Entry 7NKJ (electron microscopy, 2.17 A resolution); this record covers chains F and G of the 7 polymer chains in the assembly.

== Chain F ==
Name: ATP synthase subunit beta
Source organism: Mycolicibacterium smegmatis (strain ATCC 700084 / mc(2)155)
Notes: EC 7.1.2.2
UniProt: A0R200 (ATPB_MYCS2); numbering as in UniProt (aligned over 1-475)
Sequence (475 residues; numbered 1 to 475; the number before each row is that of its first residue):
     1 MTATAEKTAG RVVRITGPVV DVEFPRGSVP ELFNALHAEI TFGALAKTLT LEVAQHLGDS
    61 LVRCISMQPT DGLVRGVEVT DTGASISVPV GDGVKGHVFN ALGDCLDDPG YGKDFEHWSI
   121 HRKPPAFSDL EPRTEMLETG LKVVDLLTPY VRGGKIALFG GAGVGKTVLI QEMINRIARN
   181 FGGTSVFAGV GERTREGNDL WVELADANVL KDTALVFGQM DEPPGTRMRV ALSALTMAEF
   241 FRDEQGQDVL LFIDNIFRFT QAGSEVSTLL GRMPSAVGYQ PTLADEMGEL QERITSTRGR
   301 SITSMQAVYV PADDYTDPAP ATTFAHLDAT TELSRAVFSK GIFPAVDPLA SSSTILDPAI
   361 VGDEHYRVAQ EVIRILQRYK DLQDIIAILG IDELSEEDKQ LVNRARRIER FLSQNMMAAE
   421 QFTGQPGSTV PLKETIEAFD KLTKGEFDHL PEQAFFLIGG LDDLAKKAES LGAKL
Disordered / not traced: 1-6, 474-475
Ion coordination: Mg2+: Thr167 (together with ATP)
Residues lining bound ligands: ATP (adenosine-5'-triphosphate): Gly161, Ala162, Gly163, Val164, Gly165, Lys166, Thr167, Val168, Glu192, Arg193, Glu196, Tyr309, Phe338, Phe343, Met416, Ala419, Phe422, Thr423

== Chain G ==
Name: ATP synthase gamma chain
Source organism: Mycobacterium smegmatis (strain ATCC 700084 / mc(2)155)
UniProt: A0R201 (ATPG_MYCS2); residues 1-307 here = UniProt positions 1-307
Sequence (307 residues; each row starts with the number of its first residue):
     1 MAATLRELRG RIRSAGSIKK ITKAQELIAT SRIAKAQARV EAARPYAAEI TNMLTELAGA
    61 SALDHPLLVE RKQPKRAGVL VVSSDRGLCG AYNANVLRRA EELFSLLRDE GKDPVLYVVG
   121 RKALGYFSFR QRTVVESWTG FSERPTYENA REIADTLVNA FMAGADDEGD DAGADGILGV
   181 DELHIVFTEF RSMLSQTAVA RRAAPMEVEY VGEVETGPRT LYSFEPDPET LFDALLPRYI
   241 ATRVYAALLE AAASESASRR RAMKSATDNA DDLIKALTLA ANRERQAQIT QEISEIVGGA
   301 NALAGSK
Disordered / not traced: 1-2, 36-85, 95-256, 305-307

== Chain F / chain G interface ==
Pairs across the interface (9; chain F residue first):
  Ala387(F) - Asn269(G)  hydrogen bond (backbone-side chain)
  Ile388(F) - Ala266(G)
  Ile388(F) - Asn269(G)  hydrogen bond (backbone-side chain)
  Ile388(F) - Ala270(G)  hydrophobic
  Ile388(F) - Leu273(G)  hydrophobic
  Asp392(F) - Gly90(G)
  Asp392(F) - Ala91(G)  hydrogen bond (side chain-backbone)
  Glu393(F) - Gly87(G)
  Glu393(F) - Leu88(G)
Also at the interface, not in a pair above, chain F (7 interface residues in all): Met273, Asp384, Leu389
Also at the interface, not in a pair above, chain G (14 interface residues in all): Arg11, Ile18, Cys89, Ala94, Met263, Ala302

== Summary ==
7 residues of chain F face 14 of chain G across their interface; the contacts include 3 hydrogen bonds. Polar
pairs include Ala387(F)-Asn269(G), Ile388(F)-Asn269(G) and Asp392(F)-Ala91(G). Ligands of chain F: ATP.
Here chain F is ATP synthase subunit beta (Mycolicibacterium smegmatis (strain ATCC 700084 / mc(2)155)) and
chain G is ATP synthase gamma chain (Mycobacterium smegmatis (strain ATCC 700084 / mc(2)155)). Entry 7NKJ
(Mycobacterium smegmatis ATP synthase F1 state 3) was determined by electron microscopy together with 7NJK,
7NJL, 7NJM, 7NJN, 7NJO, 7NJP and 20 further entries from the same study.
